PDB entry 5EV2 | X-ray diffraction, 1.86 A resolution | chains A and B

== Chain A ==
Protein: Splicing factor U2AF 65 kDa subunit
Source organism: Homo sapiens
Reference sequence: P26368 (U2AF2_HUMAN), isoform P26368-2; residues 141-341 here = UniProt positions 141-341
Amino-acid sequence (201 residues; each row starts with the number of its first residue):
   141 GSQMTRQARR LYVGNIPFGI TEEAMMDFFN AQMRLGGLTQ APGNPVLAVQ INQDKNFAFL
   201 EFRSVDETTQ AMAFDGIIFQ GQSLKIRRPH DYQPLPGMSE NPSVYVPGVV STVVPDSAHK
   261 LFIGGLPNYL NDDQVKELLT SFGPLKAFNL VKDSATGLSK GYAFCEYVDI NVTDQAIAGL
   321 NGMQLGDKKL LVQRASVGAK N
Disordered / not traced: 141-142, 341
Ligand contacts: 1,4-diethylene dioxide (DIO): Asp-206, Thr-209, Gln-210, Ser-239, Asn-241, Ser-243
Swiss-Prot annotation at these positions:
  - modified residue: Lys-276 (5-hydroxylysine), Ser-294 (Phosphoserine)
  - natural variant: Arg-149 (R149W: In DEVDFB)
Reported in the primary citation:
  - binding site for the 8-nt DNA/RNA hybrid strand (chain B): Asn-196
  - mutagenesis - V249G/V250G/V254G: unchanged binding to AdML RNA
  - mutagenesis - Q147A/R227A/V254P (150-fold): decreased binding to RNA
  - mutagenesis - Q147A: decreased binding to AdML Py tract
  - mutagenesis - M144G/L235G/M238G/V244G/V246G/V249G/V250G/S251G/T252G/V253G/V254G/P255G: decreased binding to AdML RNA
  - disease-associated variants - L187V (citing earlier work)

== Chain B ==
Molecule: 8-nt DNA/RNA hybrid strand
Sequence (8 nucleotides; numbered 2 to 9; the number before each row is that of its first residue):
     2 UUUUUUUU
Modified positions: BRU (5-bromo-2'-deoxyuridine-5'-monophosphate) at position 8

== How chain A and chain B interact ==
Contacting residue pairs (50; chain A residue first):
  Arg-146(A) / DU9(B)  base contact
  Gln-147(A) / BRU_8(B)  hydrogen bond to the base
  Gln-147(A) / DU9(B)  hydrogen bond to the base
  Arg-150(A) / BRU_8(B)  hydrogen bond to the base
  Arg-150(A) / DU9(B)  base contact
  Tyr-152(A) / U6(B)  hydrogen bond to the phosphate
  Tyr-152(A) / DU7(B)  stacking on the base
  Gln-190(A) / DU9(B)  hydrogen bond to the base
  Lys-195(A) / U6(B)  hydrogen bond to the sugar
  Lys-195(A) / DU7(B)  salt bridge to the phosphate
  Asn-196(A) / U6(B)  hydrogen bond to the base
  Phe-197(A) / U6(B)  sugar contact
  Phe-197(A) / DU7(B)  sugar contact
  Phe-199(A) / DU7(B)  base contact
  Phe-199(A) / BRU_8(B)  sugar contact
  Lys-225(A) / DU5(B)  hydrogen bond to the base
  Lys-225(A) / U6(B)  phosphate contact
  Arg-227(A) / DU5(B)  hydrogen bond to the base
  Arg-227(A) / DU7(B)  base contact
  Arg-228(A) / DU7(B)  hydrogen bond to the base
  Pro-229(A) / DU7(B)  base contact
  Pro-229(A) / BRU_8(B)  base contact
  His-230(A) / DU7(B)  stacking on the base
  His-230(A) / BRU_8(B)  hydrogen bond to the base
  Asp-231(A) / BRU_8(B)  hydrogen bond to the base
  Thr-252(A) / DU5(B)  hydrogen bond to the base
  Val-253(A) / DU5(B)  base contact
  Val-254(A) / DU5(B)  hydrogen bond to the base
  Lys-260(A) / DU4(B)  hydrogen bond to the base
  Phe-262(A) / U3(B)  stacking on the base
  Gly-264(A) / U2(B)  base contact
  Gly-265(A) / U2(B)  base contact
  Asn-289(A) / DU4(B)  hydrogen bond to the base
  Asn-289(A) / DU5(B)  base contact
  Val-291(A) / DU4(B)  phosphate contact
  Ser-294(A) / U6(B)  base contact
  Lys-300(A) / DU5(B)  salt bridge to the phosphate
  Tyr-302(A) / U2(B)  sugar contact
  Tyr-302(A) / U3(B)  sugar contact
  Tyr-302(A) / DU4(B)  hydrogen bond to the sugar
  Phe-304(A) / U3(B)  sugar contact
  Phe-304(A) / DU4(B)  stacking on the base
  Lys-328(A) / U2(B)  base contact
  Leu-331(A) / U2(B)  base contact
  Gln-333(A) / U3(B)  hydrogen bond to the base
  Arg-334(A) / U3(B)  base contact
  Ala-335(A) / U3(B)  hydrogen bond to the base
  Gly-338(A) / U3(B)  hydrogen bond to the base
  Ala-339(A) / U3(B)  base contact
  Lys-340(A) / U3(B)  salt bridge to the phosphate
Also at the interface, not in a pair above, chain A (42 interface residues in all): Asp-194, Asp-256, Lys-292, Asp-293, Lys-329, Val-337

== Summary ==
42 residues of chain A and 8 residues of chain B are in contact; the contacts include 20 hydrogen bonds, 3
salt bridges and 4 aromatic stacking contacts. Among the polar pairs are Gln-147(A)/BRU_8(B),
Gln-147(A)/DU9(B) and Arg-150(A)/BRU_8(B). The paper reports a binding site for the 8-nt DNA/RNA hybrid strand
(chain B) at Asn-196(A); Q147A/R227A/V254P of chain A reduce binding to RNA; 4 substitutions were tested in
all.
Chain A is Splicing factor U2AF 65 kDa subunit (Homo sapiens) and chain B is an 8-nt DNA/RNA hybrid strand;
the structure, Structure II of Intact U2AF65 Recognizing the 3' Splice Site Signal, was determined by X-ray
diffraction, deposited together with 5EV1, 5EV3 and 5EV4.
